8PBD - chains E and U of the 21 polymer chains in the assembly; structure by electron microscopy, 2.83 A resolution.

== Chain E ==
Protein: DNA repair protein RAD51 homolog 1
From: Homo sapiens
Reference sequence: Q06609 (RAD51_HUMAN); residue numbers follow UniProt; this construct covers 1-339
Chain sequence (339 residues; row label = number of the first residue in the row):
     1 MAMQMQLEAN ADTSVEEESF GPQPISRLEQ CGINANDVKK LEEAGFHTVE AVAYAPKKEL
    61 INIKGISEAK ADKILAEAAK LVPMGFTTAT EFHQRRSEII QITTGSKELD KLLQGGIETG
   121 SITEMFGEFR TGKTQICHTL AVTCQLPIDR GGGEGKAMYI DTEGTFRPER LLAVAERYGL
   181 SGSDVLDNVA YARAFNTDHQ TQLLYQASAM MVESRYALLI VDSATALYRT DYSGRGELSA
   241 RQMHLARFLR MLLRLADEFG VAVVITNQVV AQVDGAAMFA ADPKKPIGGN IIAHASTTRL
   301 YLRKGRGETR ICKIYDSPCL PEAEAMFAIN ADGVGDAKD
Disordered / not traced: 1-20, 275-282
Ion coordination: Ca2+ site 1: Thr134, Glu163 (together with ATP); Ca2+ site 2: Ala293, Ser296 (together with ATP)
Small-molecule neighbours:
  - ATP (adenosine-5'-triphosphate), molecule 1: Glu128, Phe129, Arg130, Thr131, Gly132, Lys133, Thr134, Gln135, Glu163, Arg170, Arg310, Ile329, Asn330, Ala331
  - ATP, molecule 2: Ala293, His294, Ser296, Ile314, Tyr315, Asp316, Ser317, Pro318, Cys319, Leu320, Pro321, Glu322
From the paper describing this entry:
  - mutagenesis - D184A, D184A/D187A: decreased binding to Breast cancer type 2 susceptibility protein
  - mutagenesis - D184A, D184A/D187A: decreased binding to BRC4

== Chain U ==
Molecule: DNA strand 2
Sequence (27 nucleotides; each row starts with the number of its first residue):
     1 TCCTCCTCCT CCTCCTCCTC CTCCTCC

== Chain E / chain U interface ==
Residue-residue contacts (8; chain E residue first):
  Arg235(E) with DC15(U), base contact; DT16(U), hydrogen bond to the phosphate
  Gly236(E) with DT16(U), phosphate contact; DC17(U), sugar contact
  Ser239(E) with DC17(U), base contact
  Val273(E) with DC12(U), base contact; DT13(U), base contact
  Asp274(E) with DT13(U), base contact
Other interface residues (no listed pair), chain U (6 interface residues in all): DC18

== Overview ==
Chain E and chain U form an interface of 5 and 6 residues respectively; the contacts include 1 hydrogen bond.
The hydrogen-bonded pair is Arg235(E)-DT16(U). From the paper: D184A and D184A/D187A of chain E reduce binding
to Breast cancer type 2 susceptibility protein; D184A and D184A/D187A of chain E reduce binding to BRC4.
Here chain E is DNA repair protein RAD51 homolog 1 (Homo sapiens) and chain U is DNA strand 2. Entry 8PBD
(RAD51 filament on dsDNA bound by the BRCA2 c-terminus) was determined by electron microscopy (same
publication as 8PBC).
